6YNX - chains b and f of the 41 polymer chains in the assembly; structure by electron microscopy, 2.50 A resolution.

== Chain b ==
Molecule: subunit b
From: Tetrahymena thermophila
Reference sequence: I7MJ84 (I7MJ84_TETTS); residue numbers follow UniProt; this construct covers 1-381
Chain sequence (381 residues; each row starts with the number of its first residue):
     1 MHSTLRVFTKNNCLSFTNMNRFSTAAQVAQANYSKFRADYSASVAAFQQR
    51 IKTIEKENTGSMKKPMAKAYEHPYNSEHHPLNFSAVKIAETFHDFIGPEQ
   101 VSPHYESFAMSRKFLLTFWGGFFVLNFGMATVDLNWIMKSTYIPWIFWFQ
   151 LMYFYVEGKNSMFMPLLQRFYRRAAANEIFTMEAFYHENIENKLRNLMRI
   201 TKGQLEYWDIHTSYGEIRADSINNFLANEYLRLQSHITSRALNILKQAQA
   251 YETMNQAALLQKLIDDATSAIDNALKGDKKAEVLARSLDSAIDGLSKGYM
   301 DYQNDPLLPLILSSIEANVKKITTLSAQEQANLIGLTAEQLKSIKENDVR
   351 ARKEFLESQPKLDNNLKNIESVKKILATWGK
Disordered / not traced: 1-61, 223-381

== Chain f ==
Molecule: subunit f
From: Tetrahymena thermophila
Reference sequence: Q24I07 (Q24I07_TETTS); residue numbers follow UniProt; this construct covers 1-204
Chain sequence (204 residues; row label = number of the first residue in the row):
     1 MSLHEKMQTDYLWVKDHSQADSWAKARTHGYNYIAHTVPNKKERYEMIWR
    51 SMGKSTDWELEKFRLGKKFPDRGNKRRWFKNLFRLIKNPMGYIFWKTYKA
   101 RLAKPSLIVTSMFIGFTLGFIKLKAQSIAYSKKQYATLRAGKNIEGSGQV
   151 HFGYHDQKWGMPAIPMFQLMYYELPGNSIVVNPCRNQNYRLYFEMRKKLG
   201 ILPA
Disordered / not traced: 1, 202-204

== How chain b and chain f interact ==
Contacting residue pairs (74; chain b residue first):
  Phe92(b) with Phe94(f), hydrophobic
  Phe95(b) with Asn88(f), hydrogen bond (backbone-side chain); Met90(f), hydrophobic
  Ile96(b) with Asn88(f); Gly91(f); Phe94(f), hydrophobic; Trp95(f), hydrogen bond (backbone-side chain)
  Gly97(b) with Trp95(f), hydrogen bond (backbone-side chain)
  Pro98(b) with Trp95(f), hydrogen bond (backbone-side chain)
  Glu99(b) with Trp95(f)
  Gln100(b) with Arg84(f), hydrogen bond; Gly91(f); Tyr92(f)
  Ser102(b) with Arg77(f)
  His104(b) with Gly73(f); Arg77(f)
  Tyr105(b) with Ala26(f); Arg44(f)
  Glu106(b) with Tyr33(f); Asn74(f), hydrogen bond; Arg77(f), salt bridge
  Ser107(b) with Arg77(f)
  Phe108(b) with Arg77(f); Trp78(f), hydrophobic; Asn81(f)
  Met110(b) with Ala35(f), hydrophobic
  Ser111(b) with Tyr33(f); Arg77(f)
  Arg112(b) with Tyr33(f); Asn74(f), hydrogen bond (side chain-backbone); Arg77(f)
  Leu115(b) with Trp78(f), hydrophobic
  Trp119(b) with Trp78(f)
  Phe127(b) with Phe120(f), hydrophobic; Lys124(f)
  Ala130(b) with Lys124(f)
  Thr131(b) with Lys124(f), hydrogen bond
  Asp133(b) with Ser127(f); Gly148(f); Gln149(f), hydrogen bond (side chain-backbone)
  Asn135(b) with Val150(f)
  Trp136(b) with Leu123(f); Gln126(f); Gln149(f); Val150(f), hydrophobic; Lys158(f), hydrogen bond (side chain-backbone); Trp159(f); Gly160(f)
  Ile137(b) with Phe120(f), hydrophobic; Leu123(f), hydrophobic
  Lys139(b) with Val150(f); Trp159(f)
  Ser140(b) with Leu123(f); Trp159(f); Gly160(f), hydrogen bond (side chain-backbone)
  Thr141(b) with Leu123(f)
  Pro144(b) with Phe116(f); Ala163(f); Ile164(f), hydrophobic
  Trp145(b) with Phe116(f), hydrophobic
  Phe147(b) with Ile164(f), hydrophobic
  Trp148(b) with Met112(f); Phe116(f), hydrophobic; Ala163(f), hydrogen bond (side chain-backbone); Pro165(f)
  Phe149(b) with Met112(f), hydrophobic
  Met152(b) with Ile108(f), hydrophobic
  Tyr155(b) with Ile108(f), hydrophobic
  Val156(b) with Ile108(f), hydrophobic; Val109(f), hydrophobic
  Arg169(b) with Lys104(f), hydrogen bond (side chain-backbone); Pro105(f); Ser106(f)
  Arg173(b) with Lys104(f)
Interface residues without a listed pair, chain b (43 interface residues in all): His93, Leu116, Val132, Leu134, Ile143
Interface residues without a listed pair, chain f (42 interface residues in all): Thr28, Asp71, Lys96, Ser147, Pro162

== Overview ==
43 residues of chain b and 42 residues of chain f are in contact, with 13 hydrogen bonds and 1 salt bridge.
Polar contacts include Glu106(b)-Arg77(f), Phe95(b)-Asn88(f) and Ile96(b)-Trp95(f).
Here chain b is subunit b and chain f is subunit f, both from Tetrahymena thermophila. Entry 6YNX (Cryo-EM
structure of Tetrahymena thermophila mitochondrial ATP synthase - Fo-subcomplex) was determined by electron
microscopy together with 6YNV, 6YNW, 6YNY, 6YNZ and 6YO0 from the same study.
